Entry 7DN2 (electron microscopy, 2.70 A resolution); this record covers chains c and 8 of the 18 polymer chains in the assembly.

Chain c:
Name: Major structural protein ORF14
From: Helicobacter pylori bacteriophage KHP30
Reference sequence: I7H0H9 (ORF14_BPKHP); residue numbers follow UniProt; this construct covers 1-381
Chain sequence (381 residues; row label = number of the first residue in the row):
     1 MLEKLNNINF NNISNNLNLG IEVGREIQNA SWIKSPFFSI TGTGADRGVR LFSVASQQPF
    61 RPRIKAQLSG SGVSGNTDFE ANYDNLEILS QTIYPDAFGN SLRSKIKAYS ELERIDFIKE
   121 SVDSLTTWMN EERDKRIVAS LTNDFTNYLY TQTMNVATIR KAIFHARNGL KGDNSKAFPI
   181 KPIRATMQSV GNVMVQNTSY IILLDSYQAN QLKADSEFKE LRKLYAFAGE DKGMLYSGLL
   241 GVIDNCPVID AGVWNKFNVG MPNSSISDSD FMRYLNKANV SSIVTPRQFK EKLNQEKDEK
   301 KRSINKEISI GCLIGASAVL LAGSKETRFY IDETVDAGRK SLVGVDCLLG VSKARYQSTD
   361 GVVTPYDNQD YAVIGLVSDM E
Disordered / not traced: 1-3, 296-304, 381

Chain 8:
Name: Cement protein gp15
From: Helicobacter pylori bacteriophage KHP30
Reference sequence: I7HFW5 (I7HFW5_BPKHP); residues 1-126 here = UniProt positions 1-126
Chain sequence (126 residues; each row starts with the number of its first residue):
     1 MKQKVHSVSY LAKAEFKFNN GVYNLVALPS GAEVVKVSLE VVGNPIATST TSVSVGFEDE
    61 TTKNYFLTLD NLAVDDASKK HTTSAKDYTA TSNKVVVAEV KNANDNNVKG VLRVLYFLPS
   121 VIEVEY

How chain c and chain 8 interact:
Residue-residue contacts (9):
  Asn6(c) with Gln3(8), hydrogen bond (backbone-side chain); Lys4(8), hydrogen bond (side chain-backbone)
  Asn7(c) with Gln3(8)
  Ile8(c) with Met1(8), hydrophobic; Lys2(8); Gln3(8)
  Asn9(c) with Lys2(8), hydrogen bond (backbone-backbone)
  Phe10(c) with Met1(8), hydrophobic
  Asn11(c) with Lys2(8), hydrogen bond (backbone-side chain)
Also at the interface, not in a pair above, chain c (7 interface residues in all): Asn12

Overview:
The interface between chain c and chain 8 involves 7 residues on one side and 4 on the other, with 4 hydrogen
bonds. Polar contacts include Asn6(c)-Gln3(8), Asn6(c)-Lys4(8) and Asn11(c)-Lys2(8).
Chain c is Major structural protein ORF14 and chain 8 is Cement protein gp15, both from Helicobacter pylori
bacteriophage KHP30; the structure, Acidic stable capsid structure of Helicobacter pylori bacteriophage KHP30,
was determined by electron microscopy, deposited together with 7DOU and 7F2P.
